Entry 5N1X (X-ray diffraction, 1.72 A resolution); this record covers chain A.

[Chain A]
Name: B-cell lymphoma 6 protein
Source organism: Homo sapiens
Reference sequence: P41182 (BCL6_HUMAN); numbering as in UniProt (aligned over 9-128)
Chain sequence (121 residues; row label = number of the first residue in the row):
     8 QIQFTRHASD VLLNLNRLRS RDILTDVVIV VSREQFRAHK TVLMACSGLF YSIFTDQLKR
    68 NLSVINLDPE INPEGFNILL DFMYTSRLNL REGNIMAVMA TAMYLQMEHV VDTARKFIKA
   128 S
Construct notes: expression tag (8); conflict Arg-67 (Cys in P41182), Asn-84 (Cys in P41182), Ala-121 (Cys in P41182)
Reported in the primary citation:
  - binding site for the ligand 8HH: Arg-24

[In short]
From the paper: a binding site for the ligand 8HH at Arg-24.
Chain A is B-cell lymphoma 6 protein (Homo sapiens); the structure, Crystal structure of the BCL6 BTB domain
in complex with pyrazolo-pyrimidine ligand, was determined by X-ray diffraction (same publication as 5N1V,
5N1Z, 5N20 and 5N21).
